5BWW - chains A and B; structure by X-ray diffraction, 1.82 A resolution.

Chain A (and B):
Protein: Branched-chain-amino-acid aminotransferase, mitochondrial
Organism: Homo sapiens
Notes: EC 2.6.1.42; chain B of this document is another copy of the same molecule, construct and numbering; everything in this record applies to it too
UniProt: O15382 (BCAT2_HUMAN); residues 1-365 here correspond to UniProt positions 28-392 (UniProt number = residue number + 27)
Amino-acid sequence (369 residues; each row starts with the number of its first residue; numbers below 1 keep their minus sign (Gly-3 is residue -3)):
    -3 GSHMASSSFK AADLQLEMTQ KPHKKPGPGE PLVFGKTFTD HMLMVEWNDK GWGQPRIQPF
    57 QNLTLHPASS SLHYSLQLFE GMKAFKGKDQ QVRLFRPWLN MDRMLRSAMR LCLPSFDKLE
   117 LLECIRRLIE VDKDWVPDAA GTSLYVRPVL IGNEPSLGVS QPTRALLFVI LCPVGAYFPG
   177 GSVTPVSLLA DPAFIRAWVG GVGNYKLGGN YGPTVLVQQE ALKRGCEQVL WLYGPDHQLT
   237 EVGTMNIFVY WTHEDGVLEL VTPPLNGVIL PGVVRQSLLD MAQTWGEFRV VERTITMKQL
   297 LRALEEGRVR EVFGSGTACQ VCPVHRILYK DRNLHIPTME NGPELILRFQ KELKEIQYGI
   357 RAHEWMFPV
Not modelled in the structure: -3 to 2, 24-26, 172-178 (chain B: -3 to 1, 24-27, 172-178)
Construct notes: expression tag (-3 to 0)
Swiss-Prot annotation at these positions:
  - binding site (substrate): Tyr141
  - modified residue: Lys202 (N6-(pyridoxal phosphate)lysine), Lys294 (N6-acetyllysine)
Covalent attachments: pyridoxal phosphate (PLP) linked to Lys202
Small-molecule neighbours:
  - 4W6 (7-oxo-2-[2-oxo-2-(pyrrolidin-1-yl)ethyl]-5-propyl-4,7-dihydropyrazolo[1,5-a]pyrimidine-3-carbonitrile), molecule 1: Phe30, Phe75, Tyr141, Arg143, Val182, Tyr207, Gln224, Val238, Gly239, Thr240, Met241, Gly312, Thr313, Ala314, Cys315, Cys318
  - 4W6, molecule 2: Tyr70, Leu153, Gly154, Val155
  - pyridoxal phosphate (PLP): Arg99, Arg192, Tyr207, Glu237, Thr240, Met241, Asn242, Leu266, Gly268, Val269, Val270, Arg271, Ser311, Gly312, Thr313

How chain A and chain B interact:
Pairs across the interface (116; chain A residue first):
  Phe30(A) with Leu153(B)
  Gly31(A) with Ser152(B); Leu153(B), hydrogen bond (backbone-backbone)
  Lys32(A) with Ser152(B)
  Phe34(A) with His62(B); Ala64(B), hydrophobic; Pro151(B)
  Met38(A) with Pro63(B), hydrophobic
  Phe56(A) with His62(B); Pro63(B), hydrophobic
  Gln57(A) with Pro63(B)
  Asn58(A) with Leu61(B); His62(B)
  Leu59(A) with Leu59(B); Thr60(B); Leu61(B), hydrogen bond (backbone-backbone); Leu68(B), hydrophobic
  Thr60(A) with Asn58(B), hydrogen bond; Leu59(B)
  Leu61(A) with Asn58(B); Leu59(B), hydrogen bond (backbone-backbone)
  His62(A) with Phe34(B); Phe56(B); Asn58(B)
  Pro63(A) with Phe56(B), hydrophobic; Gln57(B); Phe164(B); Ile166(B), hydrophobic
  Ala64(A) with Phe34(B), hydrophobic
  Ser67(A) with Leu68(B); Gln73(B), hydrogen bond (backbone-side chain)
  Leu68(A) with Leu59(B), hydrophobic; Ser67(B); Leu68(B), hydrophobic; Gln73(B)
  His69(A) with Gln73(B); Phe75(B); Arg143(B), hydrogen bond; Val145(B); Gly204(B)
  Tyr70(A) with Gln73(B); Phe75(B), hydrophobic; Arg143(B), hydrogen bond; Gly204(B); Tyr207(B), hydrophobic; Gly208(B), hydrogen bond (backbone-backbone)
  Ser71(A) with Ser71(B), hydrogen bond; Gln73(B), hydrogen bond (backbone-side chain); Gly204(B); Gly205(B)
  Gln73(A) with Ser67(B), hydrogen bond (side chain-backbone); Leu68(B); His69(B); Tyr70(B); Ser71(B), hydrogen bond (side chain-backbone); Gln73(B)
  Phe75(A) with His69(B); Tyr70(B), hydrophobic
  Arg106(A) with Pro209(B), hydrogen bond (side chain-backbone); Leu212(B)
  Leu107(A) with Gly208(B); Pro209(B)
  Cys108(A) with Val211(B), hydrophobic; Leu212(B), hydrophobic; Gln215(B)
  Tyr141(A) with Leu153(B), hydrophobic
  Arg143(A) with His69(B), hydrogen bond; Tyr70(B), hydrogen bond; Leu153(B)
  Val145(A) with His69(B)
  Glu150(A) with Lys32(B), salt bridge
  Pro151(A) with Phe34(B)
  Ser152(A) with Gly31(B); Lys32(B)
  Leu153(A) with Phe30(B); Gly31(B), hydrogen bond (backbone-backbone); Tyr141(B), hydrophobic; Arg143(B); Cys168(B), hydrophobic
  Val155(A) with Tyr207(B); Thr210(B)
  Ser156(A) with Val211(B)
  Gln157(A) with Val211(B); Gln215(B), hydrogen bond
  Phe164(A) with Pro63(B)
  Ile166(A) with Pro63(B)
  Cys168(A) with Leu153(B), hydrophobic
  Ile191(A) with Trp194(B); Val195(B)
  Trp194(A) with Ile191(B), hydrogen bond (side chain-backbone); Trp194(B), hydrophobic
  Val195(A) with Ile191(B); Trp194(B)
  Gly196(A) with Ala189(B); Ile191(B), hydrogen bond (backbone-backbone)
  Val198(A) with Pro209(B), hydrophobic
  Gly204(A) with His69(B); Tyr70(B); Ser71(B)
  Gly205(A) with Ser71(B)
  Tyr207(A) with Tyr70(B), hydrophobic; Val155(B)
  Gly208(A) with Tyr70(B), hydrogen bond (backbone-backbone); Leu107(B)
  Pro209(A) with Arg106(B), hydrogen bond (backbone-side chain); Leu107(B)
  Thr210(A) with Val155(B)
  Val211(A) with Cys108(B), hydrophobic; Val155(B), hydrophobic; Ser156(B); Gln157(B)
  Leu212(A) with Arg106(B); Cys108(B), hydrophobic
  Gln215(A) with Cys108(B); Gln157(B), hydrogen bond
  Tyr229(A) with Trp194(B)
Other interface residues (no listed pair), chain A (58 interface residues in all): Leu72, Met105, Ile147, Gly154, Ala189, Val213
Other interface residues (no listed pair), chain B (60 interface residues in all): Met38, Leu72, Met105, Ile147, Glu150, Gly154, Phe190, Arg192, Ala193, Gly196, Val198, Val213

Summary:
58 residues of chain A and 60 residues of chain B are in contact, with 22 hydrogen bonds and 1 salt bridge.
Among the polar pairs are Glu150(A)-Lys32(B), Thr60(A)-Asn58(B) and Ser67(A)-Gln73(B). Chain A binds compound
4W6. Pyridoxal phosphate is covalently linked to Lys202(A).
Chain A and chain B are both Branched-chain-amino-acid aminotransferase, mitochondrial (Homo sapiens); the
structure, X-ray crystal structure at 1.82A resolution of human mitochondrial branched chain aminotransferase
(bcatm) complexed with a ..., was determined by X-ray diffraction together with 5BWR, 5BWT, 5BWU, 5BWV and
5BWX from the same study.
